2N1T - chains C and E of the 5 polymer chains in the assembly; structure by solution NMR.

Chain C:
Molecule: Synaptosomal-associated protein 25
From: Homo sapiens
Notes: fragment: N-terminal domain
UniProtKB: P60880 (SNP25_HUMAN); residue numbers follow UniProt; this construct covers 7-83
Chain sequence (77 residues; each row starts with the number of its first residue):
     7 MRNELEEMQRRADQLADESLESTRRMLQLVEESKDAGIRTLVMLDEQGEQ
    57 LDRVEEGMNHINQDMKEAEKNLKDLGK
What the authors report for this chain:
  - mutagenesis - E52K/E55K: decreased binding to Synaptotagmin-1 (chain E)
  - mutagenesis - E24K/E27K: unchanged binding to Synaptotagmin-1 (chain E)

Chain E:
Molecule: Synaptotagmin-1
From: Homo sapiens
Notes: fragment: C2B domain
UniProtKB: P21579 (SYT1_HUMAN); residues 271-418 here correspond to UniProt positions 272-419 (UniProt number = residue number + 1)
Chain sequence (156 residues; each row starts with the number of its first residue):
   263 SGGGGGILEKLGDICFSLRYVPTAGKLTVVILEAKNLKKMDVGGLSDPYV
   313 KIHLMQNGKRLKKKKTTIKKNTLNPYYNESFSFEVPFEQIQKVQVVVTVL
   363 DYDKIGKNDAIGKVFVGYNSTGAELRHWSDMLANPRRPIAQWHTLQVEEE
   413 VDAMLA
Differences from the reference sequence: expression tag (263-270)
Curated features (UniProtKB/Swiss-Prot):
  - binding site (Ca(2+)): Asp303, Asp309, Asp363, Asp365, Asp371
  - modified residue (Phosphoserine): Ser342, Ser344
What the authors report for this chain:
  - mutagenesis - K313E/K325E, R322E/K325E, K324E/K326E: decreased binding to phospholipid
  - mutagenesis - K354E/R388E: unchanged binding to PIP2
  - mutagenesis - K313E, R322E, K326E: unchanged binding to SNARE complex
  - mutagenesis - K313E/K325E, R322E/K325E, K324E/K326E: decreased signaling
  - mutagenesis - R322E/K325E: decreased binding to syntaxin-1
  - mutagenesis - K313E/K325E, R322E/K325E, K325E/K327E: decreased binding to SNARE
  - mutagenesis - K313E, R322E, K326E: unchanged signaling
  - mutagenesis - R322E/K325E: decreased binding to Syntaxin-1A

Interface between chain C and chain E:
Pairs across the interface - 10 pairs, chain C then chain E:
  Glu38(C) with Lys321(E)
  Asp41(C) with Lys321(E)
  Arg45(C) with His315(E); Arg322(E); Leu323(E)
  Val48(C) with Lys324(E)
  Glu52(C) with Lys324(E); Lys326(E)
  Glu55(C) with Lys326(E)
  Gln56(C) with Lys327(E)
Other interface residues (no listed pair), chain E (8 interface residues in all): Lys325
The authors on this interface:
  - interface residues, chain C: Glu52(C), Glu55(C)
  - interface residues, chain E: Arg322(E), Lys325(E), Lys327(E)

Overview:
The interface between chain C and chain E involves 7 residues on one side and 8 on the other. From UniProt: 5
Ca2+-binding residues on chain E. The paper reports that K313E/K325E, R322E/K325E and K324E/K326E of chain E
reduce binding to phospholipid; interface residues Glu52(C), Glu55(C) and Arg322(E) among others; 10
substitutions were tested in all.
Here chain C is Synaptosomal-associated protein 25 and chain E is Synaptotagmin-1, both from Homo sapiens.
Entry 2N1T (Dynamic binding mode of a synaptotagmin-1-SNARE complex in solution) was determined by solution
NMR.
